Entry 8G88 (electron microscopy, 2.30 A resolution); this record covers chains D and I of the 11 polymer chains in the assembly.

Chain D:
Protein: Histone H2B
Source organism: Xenopus laevis
Reference sequence: P02281 (H2B11_XENLA); residues 1-122 here correspond to UniProt positions 5-126 (UniProt number = residue number + 4)
Sequence (122 residues; numbered 1 to 122; the number before each row is that of its first residue):
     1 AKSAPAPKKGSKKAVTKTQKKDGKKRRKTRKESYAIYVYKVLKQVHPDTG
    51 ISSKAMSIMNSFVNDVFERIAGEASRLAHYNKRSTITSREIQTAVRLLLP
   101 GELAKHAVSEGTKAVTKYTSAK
Disordered / not traced: 1-28
Construct notes: variant Thr29 (Ser33 in P02281)
UniProt features mapped onto this chain:
  - modified residue: Lys2 (N6-acetyllysine), Lys9 (N6-acetyllysine), Ser11 (Phosphoserine), Lys12 (N6-acetyllysine), Lys17 (N6-acetyllysine)
  - glycosylation: Ser109 (O-linked (GlcNAc) serine)
  - cross-link: Lys117 (Glycyl lysine isopeptide (Lys-Gly) (interchain with G-Cter in ubiquitin))

Chain I:
Molecule: nMATn1 DNA top strand
Sequence (186 nucleotides; each row starts with the number of its first residue; numbers below 1 keep their minus sign (DA-74 is residue -74)):
   -74 ACATGCACACATGCTAATATATGCACACAATGCACACAGGTTAATATATA
   -24 CACATACACACACATGCACACACACGTGCACACATATATGCACATGCATG
    26 CACACACGTATATGCACACACATGCACATGCATGCGCACATAGTCACACA
    76 CATGCACACATTAGCATATGCATACACATACATGCA
Disordered / not traced: -74 to -72, 97-111

How chain D and chain I interact:
Contacting residue pairs (15):
  Thr29(D) - DC30(I)  hydrogen bond to the phosphate
  Glu32(D) - DA-45(I)  sugar contact
  Tyr39(D) - DT-53(I)  hydrogen bond to the phosphate
  Tyr39(D) - DG-52(I)  hydrogen bond to the phosphate
  Gly50(D) - DT-53(I)  phosphate contact
  Ile51(D) - DA-54(I)  phosphate contact
  Ile51(D) - DT-53(I)  hydrogen bond to the phosphate
  Ser52(D) - DA-54(I)  phosphate contact
  Ser53(D) - DA-54(I)  hydrogen bond to the phosphate
  Arg83(D) - DT-34(I)  phosphate contact
  Arg83(D) - DT-33(I)  salt bridge to the phosphate
  Ser84(D) - DG-35(I)  hydrogen bond to the phosphate
  Ser84(D) - DT-34(I)  hydrogen bond to the phosphate
  Thr85(D) - DG-35(I)  hydrogen bond to the phosphate
  Thr85(D) - DT-34(I)  hydrogen bond to the phosphate
Interface residues without a listed pair, chain D (14 interface residues in all): Arg30, Lys54, Lys82, Lys122
Interface residues without a listed pair, chain I (10 interface residues in all): DA-46, DC-42

Summary:
Chain D and chain I form an interface of 14 and 10 residues respectively, with 9 hydrogen bonds and 1 salt
bridge. Polar pairs include Thr29(D)-DC30(I), Tyr39(D)-DT-53(I) and Tyr39(D)-DG-52(I).
Chain D is Histone H2B (Xenopus laevis) and chain I is nMATn1 DNA top strand; the structure, Human Oct4 bound
to nucleosome with human nMatn1 sequence, was determined by electron microscopy together with 8G87, 8G8B, 8G8E
and 8G8G from the same study.
